PDB entry 8RRP | X-ray diffraction, 2.00 A resolution | chains D and E of the 6 polymer chains in the assembly

Chain D:
Name: Insulin B chain
Source organism: Homo sapiens
UniProtKB: P01308 (INS_HUMAN); residues 1-29 here correspond to UniProt positions 25-53 (UniProt number = residue number + 24)
Amino-acid sequence (29 residues; row label = number of the first residue in the row):
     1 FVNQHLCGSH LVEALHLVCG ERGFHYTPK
Differences from the reference sequence: engineered mutation H16 (Tyr40 in P01308), H25 (Phe49 in P01308)

Chain E:
Name: Insulin
Source organism: Homo sapiens
UniProtKB: P01308 (INS_HUMAN); residues 1-21 here correspond to UniProt positions 90-110 (UniProt number = residue number + 89)
Amino-acid sequence (21 residues; row label = number of the first residue in the row):
     1 GIVEQCCTSI CSLEQLENYC N
Not modelled in the structure: 1
Differences from the reference sequence: engineered mutation E14 (Tyr103 in P01308)
Disulfide bonds: C6-C11

How chain D and chain E interact:
Residue-residue contacts - 4 pairs, chain D then chain E:
  F1(D) - C7(E)
  F1(D) - T8(E)
  L17(D) - V3(E)  hydrophobic
  V18(D) - V3(E)  hydrophobic
Interface residues without a listed pair, chain D (4 interface residues in all): A14
Interface residues without a listed pair, chain E (4 interface residues in all): E4

In short:
Chain D and chain E each contribute 4 residues to their interface.
Chain D is Insulin B chain and chain E is Insulin, both from Homo sapiens; the structure, Insulin Icodec -
A14E B16H B25H B29Ne-C20 diacid-LgGlu-2xAdo desB30 human insulin, was determined by X-ray diffraction.
